8JNY - chain A; structure by X-ray diffraction, 3.20 A resolution.

Chain A:
Protein: Poly [ADP-ribose] polymerase 2
Source organism: Homo sapiens
Notes: EC 2.4.2.30, 2.4.2.-
UniProt: Q9UGN5 (PARP2_HUMAN); residue numbers follow UniProt; this construct covers 230-581
Chain sequence (353 residues; row label = number of the first residue in the row):
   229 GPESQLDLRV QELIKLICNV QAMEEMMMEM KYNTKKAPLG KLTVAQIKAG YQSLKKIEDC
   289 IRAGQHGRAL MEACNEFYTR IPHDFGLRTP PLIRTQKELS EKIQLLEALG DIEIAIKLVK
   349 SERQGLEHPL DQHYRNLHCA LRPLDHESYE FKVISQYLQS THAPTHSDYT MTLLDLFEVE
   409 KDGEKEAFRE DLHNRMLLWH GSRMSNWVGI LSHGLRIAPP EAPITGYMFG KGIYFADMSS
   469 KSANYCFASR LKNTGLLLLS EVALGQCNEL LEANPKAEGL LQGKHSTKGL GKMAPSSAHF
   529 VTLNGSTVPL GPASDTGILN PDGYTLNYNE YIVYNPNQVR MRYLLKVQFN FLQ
Disordered / not traced: 551
Sequence notes: expression tag (229); engineered mutation Ser349 (Thr in Q9UGN5), Arg351 (Leu in Q9UGN5), Gly353 (Ser in Q9UGN5), Leu354 (Pro in Q9UGN5)
Ligand contacts: ERV (6-methylpyrazolo[1,5-a]pyrimidine-3-carboxamide): His428, Gly429, Met456, Tyr462, Phe463, Ala464, Lys469, Ser470, Tyr473, Glu558
UniProt features mapped onto this chain:
  - active site: Glu558 (For poly [ADP-ribose] polymerase activity)
  - binding site (NAD(+)): His428 to Ser430, Gly437, Arg444, Ser470
  - modified residue: Ser232 (Phosphoserine)
  - mutagenesis: Glu286 (E286A/R: Increased DNA-induced ADP-ribosyltransferase activity), Gly338 (G338A: Does not affect DNA-induced ADP-ribosyltransferase activity), His394 (H394A: Strongly reduced serine ADP-ribosylation, caused by abolished interaction with HPF1), His428 (H428A: Abolished trapping at DNA damage sites upon binding to PARP inhibitors (PARPi)), Glu558 (E558A: Abolished poly [ADP-ribose] polymerase activity without affecting localization to DNA damage sites)

In short:
Chain A binds compound ERV. UniProt lists active-site residue Glu558, 6 NAD+-binding residues and 5
mutagenesis sites.
Chain A is Poly [ADP-ribose] polymerase 2 (Homo sapiens); the structure, Mutated human ADP-ribosyltransferase
2 (PARP2) catalytic domain bound to a pyrazolopyrimidine carboxamide inhibitor, was determined by X-ray
diffraction together with 8JNZ from the same study.
